8B0F - chains D and F of the 7 polymer chains in the assembly; structure by electron microscopy, 3.00 A resolution.

[Chain D]
Molecule: Complement component C8 beta chain
Source organism: Homo sapiens
UniProt: P07358 (CO8B_HUMAN); residues -53 to 537 here correspond to UniProt positions 1-591 (UniProt number = residue number + 54)
Amino-acid sequence (591 residues; each row starts with the number of its first residue; numbers below 1 keep their minus sign (Met-53 is residue -53)):
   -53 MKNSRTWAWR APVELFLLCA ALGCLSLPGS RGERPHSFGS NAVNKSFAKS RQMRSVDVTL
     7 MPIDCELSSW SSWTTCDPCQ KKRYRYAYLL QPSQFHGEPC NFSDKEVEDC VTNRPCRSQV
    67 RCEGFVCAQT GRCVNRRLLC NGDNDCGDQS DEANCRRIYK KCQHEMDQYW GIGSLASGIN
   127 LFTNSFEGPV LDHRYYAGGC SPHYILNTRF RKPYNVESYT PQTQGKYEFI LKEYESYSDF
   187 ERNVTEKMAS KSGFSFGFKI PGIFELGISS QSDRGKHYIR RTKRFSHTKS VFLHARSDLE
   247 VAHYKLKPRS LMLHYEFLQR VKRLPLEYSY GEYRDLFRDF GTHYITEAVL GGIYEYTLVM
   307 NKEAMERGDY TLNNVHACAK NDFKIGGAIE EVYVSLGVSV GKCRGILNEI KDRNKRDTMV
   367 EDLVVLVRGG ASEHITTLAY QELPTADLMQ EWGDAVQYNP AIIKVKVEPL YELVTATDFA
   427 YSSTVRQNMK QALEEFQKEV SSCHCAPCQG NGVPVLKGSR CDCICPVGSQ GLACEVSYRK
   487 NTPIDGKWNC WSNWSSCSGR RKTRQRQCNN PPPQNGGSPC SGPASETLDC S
Disordered / not traced: -53 to 3, 201-214, 328-345, 537
Swiss-Prot annotation at these positions:
  - binding site (Ca(2+)): Leu84, Asn87, Asp89, Asp91, Asp97, Glu98
  - modified residue: Thr364 (Phosphothreonine)
  - glycosylation: Trp16 (C-linked (Man) tryptophan), Trp19 (C-linked (Man) tryptophan), Asn47 (N-linked (GlcNAc...) asparagine), Asn189 (N-linked (GlcNAc...) asparagine), Trp497 (C-linked (Man) tryptophan), Trp500 (C-linked (Man) tryptophan)
Disulfides: Cys11-Cys46, Cys22-Cys56, Cys25-Cys62, Cys68-Cys79, Cys73-Cys92, Cys86-Cys101, Cys108-Cys146, Cys324-Cys349, Cys449-Cys496, Cys451-Cys467, Cys454-Cys469, Cys471-Cys480, Cys503-Cys536
Glycans and other covalent adducts: N-acetylglucosamine (NAG) linked to Asn189
Metal / ion sites: Ca2+: Leu84, Asn87, Asp89, Asp91, Asp97, Glu98

[Chain F]
Molecule: Complement component C8 gamma chain
Source organism: Homo sapiens
UniProt: P07360 (CO8G_HUMAN); residues -19 to 182 here correspond to UniProt positions 1-202 (UniProt number = residue number + 20)
Amino-acid sequence (202 residues; row label = number of the first residue in the row; numbers below 1 keep their minus sign (Met-19 is residue -19)):
   -19 MLPPGTATLL TLLLAAGSLG QKPQRPRRPA SPISTIQPKA NFDAQQFAGT WLLVAVGSAC
    41 RFLQEQGHRA EATTLHVAPQ GTAMAVSTFR KLDGICWQVR QLYGDTGVLG RFLLQARDAR
   101 GAVHVVVAET DYQSFAVLYL ERAGQLSVKL YARSLPVSDS VLSGFEQRVQ EAHLTEDQIF
   161 YFPKYGFCEA ADQFHVLDEV RR
Disordered / not traced: -19 to 12, 181-182
Swiss-Prot annotation at these positions:
  - modified residue: Gln1 (Pyrrolidone carboxylic acid)
Disulfides: Cys76-Cys168

[Interface between chain D and chain F]
Contacting residue pairs (4; chain D residue first):
  Asn153(D) with Gln46(F), hydrogen bond
  Gln396(D) with Asp73(F), hydrogen bond (side chain-backbone)
  Glu397(D) with Ile75(F); His175(F), salt bridge
Also at the interface, not in a pair above, chain D (4 interface residues in all): Glu379
Also at the interface, not in a pair above, chain F (5 interface residues in all): Phe174

[In short]
Chain D and chain F form an interface of 4 and 5 residues respectively, with 2 hydrogen bonds and 1 salt
bridge. Polar contacts include Glu397(D)-His175(F), Asn153(D)-Gln46(F) and Gln396(D)-Asp73(F). Covalently
linked N-acetylglucosamine: at Asn189(D). UniProt lists 6 Ca2+-binding residues on chain D.
Chain D is Complement component C8 beta chain and chain F is Complement component C8 gamma chain, both from
Homo sapiens; the structure, CryoEM structure of C5b8-CD59, was determined by electron microscopy.
